PDB entry 6RET | electron microscopy, 4.30 A resolution (low resolution: residue-level contacts below are approximate; hydrogen-bond / salt-bridge calls are withheld) | chains V and Y of the 31 polymer chains in the assembly

== Chain V ==
Molecule: ATP synthase subunit alpha
Organism: Polytomella sp. Pringsheim 198.80
UniProt: A0ZW40 (A0ZW40_9CHLO); numbering as in UniProt (aligned over 1-562)
Sequence (562 residues; numbered 1 to 562; the number before each row is that of its first residue):
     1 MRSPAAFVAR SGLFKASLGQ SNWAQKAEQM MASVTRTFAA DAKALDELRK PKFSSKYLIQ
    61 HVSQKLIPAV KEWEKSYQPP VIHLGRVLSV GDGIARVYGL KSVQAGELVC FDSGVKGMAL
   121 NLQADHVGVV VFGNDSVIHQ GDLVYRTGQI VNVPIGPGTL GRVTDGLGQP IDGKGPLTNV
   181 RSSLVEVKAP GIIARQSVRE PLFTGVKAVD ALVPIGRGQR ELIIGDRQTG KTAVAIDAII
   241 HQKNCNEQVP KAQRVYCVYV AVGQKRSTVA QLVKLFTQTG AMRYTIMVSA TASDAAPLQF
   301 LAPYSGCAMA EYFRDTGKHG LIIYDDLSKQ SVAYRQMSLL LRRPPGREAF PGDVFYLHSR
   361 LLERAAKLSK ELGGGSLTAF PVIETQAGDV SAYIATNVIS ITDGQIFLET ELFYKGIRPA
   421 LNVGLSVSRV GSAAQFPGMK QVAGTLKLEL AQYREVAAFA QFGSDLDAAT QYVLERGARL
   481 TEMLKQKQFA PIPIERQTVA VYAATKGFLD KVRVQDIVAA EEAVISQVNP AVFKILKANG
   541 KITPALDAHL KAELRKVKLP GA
Unresolved in the structure: 1-42
Differences from the reference sequence: conflict Arg266 (Lys in A0ZW40)
Metal / ion sites: Mg2+: Thr232 (together with ATP)
Small-molecule neighbours: ATP (adenosine-5'-triphosphate): Asp226, Arg227, Gln228, Thr229, Gly230, Lys231, Thr232, Ala233, Gln264, Asp326, Phe413, Arg418, Pro419, Gln486, Lys487, Gln488

== Chain Y ==
Molecule: ATP synthase subunit beta
Organism: Polytomella sp. Pringsheim 198.80
Notes: EC 7.1.2.2
UniProt: A0ZW41 (A0ZW41_9CHLO); residue numbers follow UniProt; this construct covers 1-574
Sequence (574 residues; row label = number of the first residue in the row):
     1 MALRYAAGLA KNVVQRQGAS LNIARAFAAE PAPAIDAGYV SQVIGPVVDV RFDGELPSIL
    61 SSLEVEGHSV RLVLEVAQHM GDNTVRCIAM DSTDGLVRGQ KVVDTGSPIK VPVGRGTLGR
   121 IMNVIGEPVD EQGPIDAADI WSIHREAPEF TEQSTEQEIL VTGIKVVDLL APYQRGGKIG
   181 LFGGAGVGKT VLIMELINNV AKAHGGFSVF AGVGERTREG NDLYREMIES GVIKLGAERG
   241 NSKCTLVYGQ MNEPPGARAR VALTGLTVAE YFRDIEGQDV LLFVDNIFRF TQANSEVSAL
   301 LGRIPSAVGY QPTLATDLGG LQERITTTTK GSITSVQAVY VPADDLTDPA PATTFAHLDA
   361 TTVLSRSIAE LGIYPAVDPL DSTSRMLNPN VIGAEHYNVA RGVQKVLQDY KNLQDIIAIL
   421 GMDELSEEDK LTVARARKIQ RFLSQPFQVA EVFTGTPGKY VDLADTISGF QGVLTGKYDD
   481 LPEMAFYMVG DIKEVKEKAD KMAKDIASRK EADNKKVSEE LKDIPSLDKL VSEIKEVVIE
   541 EDDGLEEDFK AEALSSETVV LNEEGKSVPL PKKN
Unresolved in the structure: 1-35, 557-574
Differences from the reference sequence: conflict Ala350 (Gly in A0ZW41), Leu387 (Arg in A0ZW41)

== Interface between chain V and chain Y ==
Contacting residue pairs (72):
  Ile59(V) with Asp82(Y)
  Gln60(V) with Asp82(Y)
  Leu88(V) with Gly81(Y)
  Ser89(V) with His79(Y); Met80(Y); Gly81(Y)
  Val90(V) with Ile59(Y); Gln78(Y); His79(Y)
  Gly91(V) with Gln78(Y)
  Asp92(V) with Arg303(Y)
  Asp135(V) with Ile59(Y)
  Ser136(V) with Ser58(Y); Ile59(Y)
  His139(V) with Ser58(Y); His79(Y)
  Gln140(V) with Leu56(Y); His79(Y); Gly81(Y); Asp82(Y); Asn83(Y)
  Val163(V) with Phe150(Y)
  Ile171(V) with Phe150(Y); Thr151(Y)
  Arg227(V) with Phe355(Y)
  Gln228(V) with Leu358(Y); Arg385(Y)
  Lys265(V) with Glu323(Y); Ala356(Y); His357(Y)
  Arg266(V) with Glu146(Y); Ala147(Y); Pro148(Y); Phe150(Y); Gln153(Y); Glu323(Y)
  Ser267(V) with Gln153(Y)
  Val269(V) with Phe150(Y)
  Ala270(V) with Phe150(Y); Gln153(Y); Thr155(Y)
  Gln271(V) with Thr155(Y); Gln157(Y)
  Val273(V) with Phe150(Y)
  Lys274(V) with Thr155(Y)
  Ala292(V) with Thr316(Y)
  Ser293(V) with Ala147(Y); Glu323(Y)
  Asp294(V) with Thr316(Y)
  Lys329(V) with Ala356(Y)
  Arg335(V) with Ser306(Y); Ala307(Y)
  Gln336(V) with Pro312(Y); Thr313(Y); Thr316(Y)
  Leu339(V) with Ile304(Y); Pro305(Y); Ser306(Y); Pro312(Y)
  Leu340(V) with Arg303(Y); Pro312(Y)
  Arg342(V) with Gly302(Y); Ile304(Y)
  Ala349(V) with Ser306(Y); Ala307(Y)
  Glu384(V) with Ala352(Y)
  Gln386(V) with Leu346(Y); Thr347(Y)
  Ala387(V) with Thr347(Y)
  Tyr414(V) with Ser382(Y); Gln404(Y)
  Gln488(V) with Asn388(Y)
Also at the interface, not in a pair above, chain V (44 interface residues in all): Ile138, Asp172, Gly263, Ala295, Val332, Glu348
Also at the interface, not in a pair above, chain Y (49 interface residues in all): Leu60, Thr84, Glu149, Lys178, Ala315, Gly319, Thr326, Asp359, Leu380, Thr383, Arg401

== Summary ==
44 residues of chain V and 49 residues of chain Y are in contact. Bound to chain V: ATP.
Here chain V is ATP synthase subunit alpha and chain Y is ATP synthase subunit beta, both from Polytomella sp.
Pringsheim 198.80. Entry 6RET (Cryo-EM structure of Polytomella F-ATP synthase, Rotary substate 3C,
monomer-masked refinement) was determined by electron microscopy together with 6RD4, 6RD5, 6RD6, 6RD7, 6RD8,
6RD9 and 46 further entries from the same study.
